Entry 8VN1 (X-ray diffraction, 1.79 A resolution); this record covers chains C and B of the 4 polymer chains in the assembly.

== Chain C ==
Molecule: 21-nt DNA strand
Sequence (21 nucleotides; numbered 401 to 421; the number before each row is that of its first residue):
   401 TTGACTCTCTTAAGAGAGTCA
Ion coordination: Mg2+: DA413, DG414 (shared with Asn-319(B) of chain B); Na+: DA413, DG414 (shared with Asn-319(B) of chain B)

== Chain B ==
Name: Intron-encoded endonuclease I-PpoI
From: Physarum polycephalum
Notes: EC 3.1.-.-
UniProt: Q94702 (PPO1_PHYPO); residues 202-363 here correspond to UniProt positions 2-163 (UniProt number = residue number - 200)
Chain sequence (162 residues; numbered 202 to 363; the number before each row is that of its first residue):
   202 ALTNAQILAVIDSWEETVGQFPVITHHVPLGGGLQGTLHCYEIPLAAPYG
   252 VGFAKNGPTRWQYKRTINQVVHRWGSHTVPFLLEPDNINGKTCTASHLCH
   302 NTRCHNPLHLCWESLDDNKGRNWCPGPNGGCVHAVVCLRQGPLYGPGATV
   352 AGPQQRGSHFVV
Ion coordination: Zn2+ site 1: Cys-241, Cys-300, Cys-305, His-310; Mg2+: Asn-319 (shared with DA413(C), DG414(C) of chain C); Na+: Asn-319 (shared with DA413(C), DG414(C) of chain C); Zn2+ site 2: Cys-325, Cys-332, His-334, Cys-338

== How chain C and chain B interact ==
Residue-residue contacts (26):
  DA413(C) / Leu-316(B)  base contact
  DA413(C) / Asn-319(B)  phosphate contact
  DA413(C) / Lys-320(B)  base contact
  DA413(C) / Asn-323(B)  hydrogen bond to the phosphate
  DA413(C) / Leu-344(B)  phosphate contact
  DG414(C) / Arg-261(B)  base contact
  DG414(C) / Thr-295(B)  phosphate contact
  DG414(C) / Ala-296(B)  phosphate contact
  DG414(C) / Ser-297(B)  phosphate contact
  DG414(C) / His-298(B)  salt bridge to the phosphate
  DG414(C) / Leu-316(B)  sugar contact
  DG414(C) / Asn-319(B)  hydrogen bond to the phosphate
  DA415(C) / Asn-257(B)  base contact
  DA415(C) / Arg-261(B)  salt bridge to the phosphate
  DA415(C) / Thr-279(B)  phosphate contact
  DA415(C) / Thr-295(B)  phosphate contact
  DA415(C) / Ala-296(B)  hydrogen bond to the phosphate
  DA415(C) / Trp-313(B)  phosphate contact
  DG416(C) / Asn-257(B)  hydrogen bond to the base
  DG416(C) / Gln-263(B)  base contact
  DG416(C) / Trp-275(B)  phosphate contact
  DG416(C) / Gly-276(B)  hydrogen bond to the phosphate
  DA417(C) / Asn-257(B)  base contact
  DA417(C) / Gln-263(B)  hydrogen bond to the base
  DA417(C) / Arg-274(B)  hydrogen bond to the base
  DG418(C) / Arg-274(B)  hydrogen bond to the base
Interface residues without a listed pair, chain C (7 interface residues in all): DA412

== In short ==
7 residues of chain C and 17 residues of chain B are in contact, with 8 hydrogen bonds and 2 salt bridges.
Polar contacts include DG416(C)/Asn-257(B), DA417(C)/Gln-263(B) and DA417(C)/Arg-274(B). Asn-319(B), DA413(C)
and DG414(C) coordinate Mg2+. The Na+ site is built by Asn-319(B), DA413(C) and DG414(C).
Here chain C is a 21-nt DNA strand and chain B is Intron-encoded endonuclease I-PpoI (Physarum polycephalum).
Entry 8VN1 (Homing endonuclease I-PpoI-DNA complex:reaction at pH6.0 (K+ MES) with 500 uM Mg2+ for 160s) was
determined by X-ray diffraction together with 8VMO, 8VMP, 8VMQ, 8VMR, 8VMS, 8VMT and 35 further entries from
the same study.
